PDB entry 6RDY | electron microscopy, 3.60 A resolution | chains T and X of the 20 polymer chains in the assembly

# Chain T
Molecule: ATP synthase subunit alpha
Organism: Polytomella sp. Pringsheim 198.80
UniProt: A0ZW40 (A0ZW40_9CHLO); residue numbers follow UniProt; this construct covers 1-562
Chain sequence (562 residues; numbered 1 to 562; the number before each row is that of its first residue):
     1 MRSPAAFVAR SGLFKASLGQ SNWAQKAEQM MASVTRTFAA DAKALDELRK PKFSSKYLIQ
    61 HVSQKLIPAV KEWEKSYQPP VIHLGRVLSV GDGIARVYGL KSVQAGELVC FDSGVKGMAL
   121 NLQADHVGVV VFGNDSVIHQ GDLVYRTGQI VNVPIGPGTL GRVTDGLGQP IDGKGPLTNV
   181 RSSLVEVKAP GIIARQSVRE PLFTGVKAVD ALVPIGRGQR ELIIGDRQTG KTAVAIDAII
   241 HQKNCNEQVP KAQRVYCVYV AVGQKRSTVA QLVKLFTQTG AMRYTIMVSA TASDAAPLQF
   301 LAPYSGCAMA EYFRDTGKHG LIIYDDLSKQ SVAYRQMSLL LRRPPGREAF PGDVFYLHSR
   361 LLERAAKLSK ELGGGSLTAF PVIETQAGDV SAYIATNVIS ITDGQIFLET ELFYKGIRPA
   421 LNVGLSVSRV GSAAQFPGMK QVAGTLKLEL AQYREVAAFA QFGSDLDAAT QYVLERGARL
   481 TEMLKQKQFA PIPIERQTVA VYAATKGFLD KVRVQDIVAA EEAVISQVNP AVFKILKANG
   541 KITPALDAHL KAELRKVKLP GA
Unresolved in the structure: 1-84
Construct notes: conflict Arg266 (Lys in A0ZW40)
Ion coordination: Mg2+: Thr232 (together with ATP)
Ligand contacts:
  - ADP (adenosine-5'-diphosphate): Val427, Ser428, Arg429
  - ATP (adenosine-5'-triphosphate): Arg227, Gln228, Thr229, Gly230, Lys231, Thr232, Ala233, Glu384, Phe413, Arg418, Pro419, Gln486, Lys487, Gln488

# Chain X
Molecule: ATP synthase subunit beta
Organism: Polytomella sp. Pringsheim 198.80
Notes: EC 7.1.2.2
UniProt: A0ZW41 (A0ZW41_9CHLO); residues 1-574 here = UniProt positions 1-574
Chain sequence (574 residues; row label = number of the first residue in the row):
     1 MALRYAAGLA KNVVQRQGAS LNIARAFAAE PAPAIDAGYV SQVIGPVVDV RFDGELPSIL
    61 SSLEVEGHSV RLVLEVAQHM GDNTVRCIAM DSTDGLVRGQ KVVDTGSPIK VPVGRGTLGR
   121 IMNVIGEPVD EQGPIDAADI WSIHREAPEF TEQSTEQEIL VTGIKVVDLL APYQRGGKIG
   181 LFGGAGVGKT VLIMELINNV AKAHGGFSVF AGVGERTREG NDLYREMIES GVIKLGAERG
   241 NSKCTLVYGQ MNEPPGARAR VALTGLTVAE YFRDIEGQDV LLFVDNIFRF TQANSEVSAL
   301 LGRIPSAVGY QPTLATDLGG LQERITTTTK GSITSVQAVY VPADDLTDPA PATTFAHLDA
   361 TTVLSRSIAE LGIYPAVDPL DSTSRMLNPN VIGAEHYNVA RGVQKVLQDY KNLQDIIAIL
   421 GMDELSEEDK LTVARARKIQ RFLSQPFQVA EVFTGTPGKY VDLADTISGF QGVLTGKYDD
   481 LPEMAFYMVG DIKEVKEKAD KMAKDIASRK EADNKKVSEE LKDIPSLDKL VSEIKEVVIE
   541 EDDGLEEDFK AEALSSETVV LNEEGKSVPL PKKN
Unresolved in the structure: 1-32
Construct notes: conflict Ala350 (Gly in A0ZW41), Leu387 (Arg in A0ZW41)
Ion coordination: Mg2+: Thr190, Glu215, Glu219 (together with ADP)
Ligand contacts:
  - ADP (adenosine-5'-diphosphate): Ala185, Gly186, Val187, Gly188, Lys189, Thr190, Val191, Glu215, Arg216, Tyr374, Pro375, Phe447, Ala450, Phe453, Thr454
  - ATP (adenosine-5'-triphosphate): Ser384, Arg385, Leu387, Asn388, Tyr397, Arg401

# How chain T and chain X interact
Pairs across the interface - 95 pairs, chain T then chain X:
  Leu88(T) with Gly81(X)
  Ser89(T) with His79(X); Met80(X); Gly81(X)
  Val90(T) with Ile59(X), hydrophobic; Gln78(X); His79(X), hydrogen bond (backbone-backbone)
  Gly91(T) with Gln78(X)
  Asp92(T) with Gln78(X), hydrogen bond; Arg303(X), salt bridge
  Asn134(T) with Glu146(X), hydrogen bond
  Asp135(T) with Ile59(X)
  Ser136(T) with Ile59(X)
  Ile138(T) with Ile59(X)
  His139(T) with Ser58(X), hydrogen bond; His79(X)
  Gln140(T) with Leu56(X); His79(X), hydrogen bond (backbone-side chain); Gly81(X); Asn83(X), hydrogen bond
  Val163(T) with Phe150(X), hydrophobic
  Ile171(T) with Phe150(X); Thr151(X)
  Asp172(T) with Thr151(X)
  Arg227(T) with Phe355(X); Asp381(X), hydrogen bond (side chain-backbone)
  Gln228(T) with Thr383(X), hydrogen bond; Arg385(X)
  Lys265(T) with Lys178(X); Glu323(X); Ala356(X); His357(X); Leu358(X), hydrogen bond (side chain-backbone); Asp359(X), salt bridge
  Arg266(T) with Ala147(X); Pro148(X), hydrogen bond (side chain-backbone); Glu149(X); Phe150(X); Glu323(X), hydrogen bond (backbone-side chain)
  Ser267(T) with Gln153(X), hydrogen bond
  Thr268(T) with Arg385(X)
  Val269(T) with Phe150(X)
  Ala270(T) with Phe150(X), hydrophobic; Gln153(X); Thr155(X)
  Gln271(T) with Thr155(X); Gln157(X)
  Val273(T) with Phe150(X), hydrophobic
  Lys274(T) with Thr155(X)
  Ala292(T) with Gly319(X); His357(X)
  Ser293(T) with Gly319(X), hydrogen bond (side chain-backbone); Gly320(X), hydrogen bond (side chain-backbone); Glu323(X)
  Ala296(T) with Thr316(X)
  Gln299(T) with Thr316(X)
  Lys329(T) with Ala356(X)
  Arg335(T) with Ser306(X), hydrogen bond
  Gln336(T) with Pro312(X); Thr313(X); Thr316(X), hydrogen bond
  Leu339(T) with Ile304(X); Pro305(X); Ser306(X); Pro312(X), hydrophobic
  Leu340(T) with Arg303(X); Thr313(X)
  Arg342(T) with Gly302(X), hydrogen bond (side chain-backbone); Ile304(X)
  Arg343(T) with Ile304(X)
  Pro345(T) with Ile304(X)
  Glu348(T) with Ala307(X)
  Ala349(T) with Ser306(X); Ala307(X)
  Gln386(T) with Thr347(X); Ala352(X)
  Glu411(T) with Gln408(X)
  Phe413(T) with Arg401(X)
  Tyr414(T) with Leu380(X); Asp381(X); Thr383(X); Gln404(X); Lys405(X); Gln408(X)
  Lys415(T) with Gln408(X); Asn412(X)
  Arg418(T) with Tyr397(X); Arg401(X)
  Gln461(T) with Asn412(X); Leu413(X); Asp429(X)
  Phe462(T) with Ile416(X), hydrophobic; Glu424(X); Leu425(X)
  Gly463(T) with Ser426(X)
Interface residues without a listed pair, chain T (53 interface residues in all): Gly173, Val332, Glu384, Ser464, Gln488
Interface residues without a listed pair, chain X (66 interface residues in all): Pro57, Leu60, Ala77, Thr84, Ala315, Thr326, Leu346, Thr361, Val363, Pro379, Ser382, Asn388, Leu420

# Overview
53 residues of chain T face 66 of chain X across their interface, with 17 hydrogen bonds and 2 salt bridges.
Polar pairs include Asp92(T)-Arg303(X), Lys265(T)-Asp359(X) and Asp92(T)-Gln78(X). ATP is bound between chain
T and chain X. Chain T binds ADP.
Chain T is ATP synthase subunit alpha and chain X is ATP synthase subunit beta, both from Polytomella sp.
Pringsheim 198.80; the structure, Cryo-EM structure of Polytomella F-ATP synthase, Rotary substate 1F,
focussed refinement of F1 head and rotor, was determined by electron microscopy together with 6RD4, 6RD5,
6RD6, 6RD7, 6RD8, 6RD9 and 46 further entries from the same study.
